PDB entry 8I4V | electron microscopy, 5.97 A resolution (low resolution: residue-level contacts below are approximate; hydrogen-bond / salt-bridge calls are withheld) | chains B and D of the 4 polymer chains in the assembly

== Chain B ==
Protein: Structural maintenance of chromosomes protein 6
Source organism: Saccharomyces cerevisiae S288C
Reference sequence: Q12749 (SMC6_YEAST); residues 1-1114 here = UniProt positions 1-1114
Chain sequence (1114 residues; row label = number of the first residue in the row):
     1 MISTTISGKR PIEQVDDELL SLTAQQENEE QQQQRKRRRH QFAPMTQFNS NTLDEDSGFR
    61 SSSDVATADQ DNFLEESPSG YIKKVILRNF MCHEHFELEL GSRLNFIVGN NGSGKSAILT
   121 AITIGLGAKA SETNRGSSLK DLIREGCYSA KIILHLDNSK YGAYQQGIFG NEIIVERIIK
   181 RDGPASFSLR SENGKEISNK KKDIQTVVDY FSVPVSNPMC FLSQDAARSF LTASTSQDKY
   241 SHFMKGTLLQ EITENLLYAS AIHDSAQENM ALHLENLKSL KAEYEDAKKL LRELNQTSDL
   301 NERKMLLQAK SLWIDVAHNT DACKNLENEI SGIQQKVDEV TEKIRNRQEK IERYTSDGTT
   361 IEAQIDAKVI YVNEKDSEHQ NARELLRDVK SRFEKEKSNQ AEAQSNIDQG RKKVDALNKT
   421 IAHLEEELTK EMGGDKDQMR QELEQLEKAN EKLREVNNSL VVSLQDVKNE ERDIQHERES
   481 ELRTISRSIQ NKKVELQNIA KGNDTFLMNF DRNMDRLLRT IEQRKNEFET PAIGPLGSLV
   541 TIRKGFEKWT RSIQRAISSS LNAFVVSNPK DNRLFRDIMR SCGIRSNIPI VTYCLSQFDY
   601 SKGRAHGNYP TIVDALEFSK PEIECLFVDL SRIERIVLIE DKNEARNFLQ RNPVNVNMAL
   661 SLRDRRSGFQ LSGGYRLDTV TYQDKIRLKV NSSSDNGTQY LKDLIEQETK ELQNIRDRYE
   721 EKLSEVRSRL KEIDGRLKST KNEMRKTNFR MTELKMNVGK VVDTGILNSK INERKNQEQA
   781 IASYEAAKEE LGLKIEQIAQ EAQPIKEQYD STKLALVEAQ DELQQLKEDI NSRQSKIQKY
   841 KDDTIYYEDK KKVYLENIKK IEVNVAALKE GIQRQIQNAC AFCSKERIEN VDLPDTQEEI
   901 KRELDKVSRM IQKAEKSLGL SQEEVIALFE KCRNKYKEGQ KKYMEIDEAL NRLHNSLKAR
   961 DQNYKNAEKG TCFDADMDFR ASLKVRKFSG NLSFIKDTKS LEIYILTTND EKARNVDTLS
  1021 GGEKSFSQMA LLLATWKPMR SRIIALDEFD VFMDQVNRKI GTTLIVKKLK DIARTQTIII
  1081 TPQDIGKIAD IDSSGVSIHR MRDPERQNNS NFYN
Not modelled in the structure: 1-286, 402-790, 931-1114
Swiss-Prot annotation at these positions:
  - motif: Arg-35 to Arg-39 (Nuclear localization signal)
  - binding site (ATP): Gly-109 to Ser-116

== Chain D ==
Protein: DNA repair protein KRE29
Source organism: Saccharomyces cerevisiae S288C
Reference sequence: P40026 (KRE29_YEAST); residue numbers follow UniProt; this construct covers 87-150
Chain sequence (64 residues; numbered 87 to 150; the number before each row is that of its first residue):
    87 PILKRTIISK RKAPSNNEDE EIVKTPRKLV NYVPLKIFNL GDSFDDTITT TVAKLQDLKK
   147 EILD
Swiss-Prot annotation at these positions:
  - modified residue: Ser-101 (Phosphoserine)

== Interface between chain B and chain D ==
Contacting residue pairs - 50 pairs, chain B then chain D:
  Leu-291(B) with Lys-145(D); Leu-149(D)
  Asn-295(B) with Lys-145(D); Leu-149(D)
  Ser-298(B) with Gln-142(D); Lys-145(D)
  Lys-304(B) with Phe-130(D); Thr-135(D)
  Met-305(B) with Asp-132(D); Thr-135(D); Thr-136(D)
  Gln-308(B) with Asp-128(D); Phe-130(D); Asp-131(D); Asp-132(D); Thr-135(D)
  Asp-315(B) with Lys-122(D); Ile-123(D); Phe-124(D); Asn-125(D)
  His-318(B) with Lys-122(D); Asn-125(D)
  Asn-319(B) with Leu-121(D); Lys-122(D)
  Ala-322(B) with Lys-122(D)
  Leu-326(B) with Tyr-118(D); Pro-120(D)
  Glu-329(B) with Tyr-118(D)
  Asn-857(B) with Leu-115(D); Val-116(D)
  Ile-861(B) with Val-116(D); Tyr-118(D)
  Leu-868(B) with Pro-120(D); Lys-122(D)
  Gln-875(B) with Ile-123(D)
  Ala-881(B) with Thr-136(D)
  Phe-882(B) with Asp-132(D); Thr-133(D); Thr-136(D)
  Gln-897(B) with Asn-125(D); Leu-126(D)
  Glu-898(B) with Leu-126(D)
  Lys-901(B) with Leu-126(D); Gly-127(D)
  Leu-904(B) with Gly-127(D)
  Gln-922(B) with Val-138(D)
  Ile-926(B) with Leu-141(D); Lys-145(D)
  Phe-929(B) with Ile-148(D)
  Glu-930(B) with Leu-144(D)
Other interface residues (no listed pair), chain B (37 interface residues in all): Lys-288, Asn-301, Ala-309, Ser-311, Leu-312, Ile-333, Asn-864, Cys-883, Asp-905, Ser-908, Glu-923
Other interface residues (no listed pair), chain D (27 interface residues in all): Ser-129, Ala-139

== Overview ==
37 residues of chain B face 27 of chain D across their interface. UniProt lists 8 ATP-binding residues on
chain B.
Chain B is Structural maintenance of chromosomes protein 6 and chain D is DNA repair protein KRE29, both from
Saccharomyces cerevisiae S288C; the structure, Cryo-EM structure of 5-subunit Smc5/6 arm region, was
determined by electron microscopy together with 7YLM, 7YMD, 7YQH, 8HQS, 8I13, 8I21 and 6 further entries from
the same study.
